Entry 6NNG (X-ray diffraction, 2.40 A resolution); this record covers chains B and E of the 6 polymer chains in the assembly.

== Chain B ==
Protein: Tubulin beta-2B chain
From: Sus scrofa
UniProt: A0A287AGU7 (A0A287AGU7_PIG); residue numbers follow UniProt; this construct covers 1-445
Amino-acid sequence (445 residues; numbered 1 to 445; the number before each row is that of its first residue):
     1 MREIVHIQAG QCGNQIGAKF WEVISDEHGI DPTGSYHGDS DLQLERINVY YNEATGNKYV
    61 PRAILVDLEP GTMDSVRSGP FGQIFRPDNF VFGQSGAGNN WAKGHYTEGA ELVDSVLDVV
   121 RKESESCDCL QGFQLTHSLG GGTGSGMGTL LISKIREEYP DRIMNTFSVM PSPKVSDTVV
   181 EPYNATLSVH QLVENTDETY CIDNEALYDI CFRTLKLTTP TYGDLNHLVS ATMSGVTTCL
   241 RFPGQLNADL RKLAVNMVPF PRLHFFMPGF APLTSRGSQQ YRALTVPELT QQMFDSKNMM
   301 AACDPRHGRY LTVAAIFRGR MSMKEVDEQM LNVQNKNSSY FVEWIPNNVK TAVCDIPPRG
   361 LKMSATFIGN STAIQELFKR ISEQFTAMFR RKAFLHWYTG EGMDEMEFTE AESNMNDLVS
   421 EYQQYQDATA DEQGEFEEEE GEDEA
Not modelled in the structure: 1, 429-445
Ligand contacts:
  - DJ9 (2-(1H-indol-6-yl)-4-(3,4,5-trimethoxyphenyl)-1H-imidazo[4,5-c]pyridine): Tyr200, Val236, Cys239, Leu240, Leu246, Asn247, Ala248, Asp249, Leu250, Lys252, Leu253, Asn256, Met257, Val313, Ala314, Ala315, Ile316, Asn347, Asn348, Val349, Lys350, Ala352, Ile368
  - GDP (guanosine-5'-diphosphate): Gly10, Gln11, Cys12, Gln15, Ile16, Asp67, Ala97, Asn99, Ser138, Gly140, Gly141, Gly142, Thr143, Gly144, Ser145, Val169, Pro171, Val175, Asp177, Glu181, Asn204, Leu207, Tyr222, Leu225, Asn226
Reported in the primary citation:
  - binding site for DJ9: Tyr200, Val236, Cys239, Leu240, Leu246, Asp249, Leu250, Lys252, Leu253, Asn256, Met257, Ala314, Ile316, Asn347, Lys350, Ala352, Ile368
  - conformationally variable residues (side-chain flip): Lys350

== Chain E ==
Protein: Stathmin-4
From: Homo sapiens
UniProt: Q9H169 (STMN4_HUMAN); residues 5-145 here correspond to UniProt positions 49-189 (UniProt number = residue number + 44)
Amino-acid sequence (143 residues; each row starts with the number of its first residue):
     3 MADMEVIELN KCTSGQSFEV ILKPPSFDGV PEFNASLPRR RDPSLEEIQK KLEAAEERRK
    63 YQEAELLKHL AEKREHEREV IQKAIEENNN FIKMAKEKLA QKMESNKENR EAHLAAMLER
   123 LQEKDKHAEE VRKNKELKEE ASR
Not modelled in the structure: 3-5, 29-43, 142-145
Construct notes: expression tag (3-4)
Curated features (UniProtKB/Swiss-Prot):
  - modified residue: Ser46 (Phosphoserine)

== Interface between chain B and chain E ==
Pairs across the interface - 26 pairs, chain B then chain E:
  His105(B) with Lys75(E), hydrogen bond
  Tyr106(B) with Lys75(E); His78(E), hydrogen bond; Glu79(E); Val82(E), hydrophobic; Ile83(E)
  Leu150(B) with Glu79(E)
  Ser153(B) with Leu72(E); Lys75(E); Arg76(E), hydrogen bond
  Lys154(B) with Arg76(E); Glu79(E), salt bridge
  Arg156(B) with Leu68(E)
  Glu157(B) with Leu72(E); Arg76(E), salt bridge
  Gln191(B) with Lys75(E)
  Glu194(B) with His71(E), salt bridge
  Thr399(B) with Glu89(E)
  Glu401(B) with Val82(E); Ala86(E)
  Gly402(B) with Val82(E); Lys85(E); Ala86(E)
  Met403(B) with Val82(E)
  Asp404(B) with Lys85(E), salt bridge
  Glu407(B) with His78(E), salt bridge
Other interface residues (no listed pair), chain B (18 interface residues in all): Thr107, Pro160, Gly400
Other interface residues (no listed pair), chain E (14 interface residues in all): Glu65, Leu69

== Summary ==
18 residues of chain B face 14 of chain E across their interface, with 3 hydrogen bonds and 5 salt bridges.
Polar pairs include Lys154(B)-Glu79(E), Glu157(B)-Arg76(E) and Glu194(B)-His71(E). Ligands of chain B: GDP and
compound DJ9. The paper reports a binding site for DJ9 at Tyr200(B), Val236(B) and Cys239(B) among others;
conformational variability at Lys350(B).
Here chain B is Tubulin beta-2B chain (Sus scrofa) and chain E is Stathmin-4 (Homo sapiens). Entry 6NNG
(Tubulin-RB3_SLD-TTL in complex with compound DJ95) was determined by X-ray diffraction.
